Entry 8SOJ (electron microscopy, 3.80 A resolution); this record covers chains B and D of the 4 polymer chains in the assembly.

Chain B:
Molecule: CST complex subunit STN1
Organism: Human enterovirus 71
Notes: EC 3.4.22.29, 3.6.1.15, 3.4.22.28, 2.7.7.48
Reference sequence: chimeric construct of B6F2F5, Q96AP0, Q9H668: residues -248 to -9 from B6F2F5 (B6F2F5_HE71) positions 2-241 (UniProt number = residue number + 250); residues 1-397 from Q96AP0 positions 1-397 (same numbers); residues 404-771 from Q9H668 positions 1-368 (UniProt number = residue number - 403)
Amino-acid sequence (1049 residues; each row starts with the number of its first residue; numbers below 1 keep their minus sign (Met-277 is residue -277)):
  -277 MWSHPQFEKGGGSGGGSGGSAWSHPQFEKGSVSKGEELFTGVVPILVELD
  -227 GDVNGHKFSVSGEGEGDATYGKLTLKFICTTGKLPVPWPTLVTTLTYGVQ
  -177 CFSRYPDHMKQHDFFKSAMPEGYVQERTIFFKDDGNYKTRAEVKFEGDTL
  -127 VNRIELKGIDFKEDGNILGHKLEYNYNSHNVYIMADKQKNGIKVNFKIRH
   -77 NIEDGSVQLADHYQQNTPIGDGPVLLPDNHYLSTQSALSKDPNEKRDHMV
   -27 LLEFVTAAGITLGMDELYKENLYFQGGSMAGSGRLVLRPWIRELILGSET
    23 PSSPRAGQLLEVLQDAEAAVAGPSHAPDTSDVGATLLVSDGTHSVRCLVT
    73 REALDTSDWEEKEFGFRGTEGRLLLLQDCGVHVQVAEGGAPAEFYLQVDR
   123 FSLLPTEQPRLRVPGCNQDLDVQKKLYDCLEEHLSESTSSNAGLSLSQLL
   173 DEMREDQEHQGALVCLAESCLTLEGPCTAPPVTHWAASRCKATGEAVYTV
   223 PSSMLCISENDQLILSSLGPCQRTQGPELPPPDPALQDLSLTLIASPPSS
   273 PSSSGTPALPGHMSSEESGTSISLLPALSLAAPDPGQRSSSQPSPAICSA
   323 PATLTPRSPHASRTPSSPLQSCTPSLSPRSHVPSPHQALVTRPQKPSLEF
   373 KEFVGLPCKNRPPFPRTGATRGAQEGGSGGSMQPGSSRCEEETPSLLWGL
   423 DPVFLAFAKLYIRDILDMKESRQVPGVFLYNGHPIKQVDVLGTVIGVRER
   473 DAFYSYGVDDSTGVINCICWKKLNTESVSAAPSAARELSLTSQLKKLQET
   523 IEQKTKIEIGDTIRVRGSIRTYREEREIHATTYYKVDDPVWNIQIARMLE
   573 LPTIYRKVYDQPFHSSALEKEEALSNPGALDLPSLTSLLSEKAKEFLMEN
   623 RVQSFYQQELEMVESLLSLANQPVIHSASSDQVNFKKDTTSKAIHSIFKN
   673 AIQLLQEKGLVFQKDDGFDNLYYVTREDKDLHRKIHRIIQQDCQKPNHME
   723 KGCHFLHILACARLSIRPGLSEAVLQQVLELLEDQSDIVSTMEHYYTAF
Unresolved in the structure: -277 to 174, 242-409, 771
Sequence notes: initiating methionine (-277); expression tag (-276 to -249); linker (-8 to 0, 398-403)
UniProt features mapped onto this chain:
  - DNA-binding region: Val460 to Val558 (OB)

Chain D:
Molecule: Protection of telomeres protein 1
Organism: Homo sapiens
Reference sequence: Q9NUX5 (POTE1_HUMAN); numbering as in UniProt (aligned over 2-634)
Amino-acid sequence (646 residues; each row starts with the number of its first residue; a row labelled like 320A-320D holds insertion residues (320A, then the next letters in order); numbers below 1 keep their minus sign (Met-7 is residue -7)):
    -7 MHHHHHHGSSLVPATNYIYTPLNQLKGGTIVNVYGVVKFFKPPYLSKGTD
    43 YCSVVTIVDQTNVKLTCLLFSGNYEALPIIYKNGDIVRFHRLKIQVYKKE
    93 TQGITSSGFASLTFEGTLGAPIIPRTSSKYFNFTTEDHKMVEALRVWAST
   143 HMSPSWTLLKLCDVQPMQYFDLTCQLLGKAEVDGASFLLKVWDGTRTPFP
   193 SWRVLIQDLVLEGDLSHIHRLQNLTIDILVYDNHVHVARSLKVGSFLRIY
   243 SLHTKLQSMNSENQTMLSLEFHLHGGTSYGRGIRVLPESNSDVDQLKKDL
   293 ESANLTANQHSDVICQSEPDDSFPSSGS
320A-320D ESDL
   321 VSLYEVERCQQLSATILTDHQYLERTPLCAILKQKAPQQYRIRAKLRSYK
   371 PRRLFQSVKLHCPKCHLLQEVPHEGDLDIIFQDGATKTPDVKLQNTSLYD
   421 SKIWTTKNQKGRKVAVHFVKNNGILPLSNECLLLIEGGTLSEICKLSNKF
   471 NSVIPVRSGHEDLELLDLSAPFLIQGTIHHYGCKQCSSLRSIQNLNSLVD
   521 KTSWIPSSVAEALGIVPLQYVFVMTFTLDDGTGVLEAYLMDSDKFFQIPA
   571 SEVLMDDDLQKSVDMIMDMFCPPGIKIDAYPWLECFIKSYNVTNGTDNQI
   621 CYQIFDTTVAEDVI
Unresolved in the structure: -7 to 148
Sequence notes: initiating methionine (-7); expression tag (-6 to 1); insertion (320A-320D)
Bound ions: Zn2+: Cys382, Cys385, Cys503, Cys506
UniProt features mapped onto this chain:
  - region (DNA-binding): Lys33 to Thr48, Ser270 to Arg273
  - site: Ser243 (DNA-binding)
  - natural variant: Ile78 (I78T: In TPDS3; uncertain significance), Tyr89 (Y89C: In TPDS3), Gln94 (Q94E: In TPDS3), Gly95 (G95C: In TPDS3), Arg137 (R137H: In TPDS3), Asp224 (D224N: In TPDS3), Leu259 (L259S: In PFBMFT8; uncertain significance), Ser270 (S270N: In TPDS3), Arg273 (R273L: In TPDS3; R273Q: In TPDS3), Ser322 (S322L: In CRMCC3; uncertain significance), Ala532 (A532P: In TPDS3), Gln623 (Q623H: In TPDS3)
From the paper describing this entry:
  - contacts within the chain: Ser322-Arg367
  - mutagenesis - S317D/S318D/S320D/S322D, S317D/S318D/S320D: increased binding to CST complex subunit CTC1
  - mutagenesis - S317A/S318A/S320A: abolished binding to CST complex subunit CTC1

Chain B / chain D interface:
Residue-residue contacts - 99 pairs, chain B then chain D:
  His181(B) with Leu445(D); Pro446(D), hydrogen bond (side chain-backbone); Leu447(D)
  Gln182(B) with Leu445(D)
  Leu185(B) with Phe438(D), hydrophobic; Leu445(D), hydrophobic; Cys451(D), hydrophobic; Phe470(D)
  Val186(B) with Trp424(D), hydrophobic
  Leu188(B) with Ser448(D); Phe470(D), hydrophobic
  Ala189(B) with Leu466(D), hydrophobic
  Glu190(B) with Trp424(D)
  Cys192(B) with Glu462(D), hydrogen bond (side chain-backbone); Lys465(D); Leu466(D), hydrogen bond (side chain-backbone)
  Leu193(B) with Trp424(D), hydrophobic; Thr426(D); Arg432(D); Glu462(D)
  Thr194(B) with Thr426(D); Gln429(D), hydrogen bond (backbone-side chain); Arg432(D); Glu462(D), hydrogen bond
  Leu195(B) with Trp424(D); Thr426(D); Lys427(D), hydrogen bond (backbone-backbone)
  Glu196(B) with Lys427(D); Asn428(D); Gln429(D)
  Gly197(B) with Lys427(D); Asn428(D), hydrogen bond (backbone-side chain); Gln429(D), hydrogen bond (backbone-side chain)
  Thr205(B) with Leu574(D); Met575(D); Asp577(D); Gln580(D), hydrogen bond
  His206(B) with Asp577(D), hydrogen bond (backbone-side chain); Gln580(D), hydrogen bond (backbone-side chain); Asp584(D), salt bridge
  Trp207(B) with Leu374(D), hydrophobic; Phe375(D); Val573(D), hydrophobic; Gln580(D), hydrogen bond (backbone-side chain); Val583(D), hydrophobic; Asp584(D), hydrogen bond
  Ser210(B) with Phe375(D)
  Arg211(B) with Phe375(D), hydrogen bond (side chain-backbone); His393(D); Leu574(D)
  Ala214(B) with Phe375(D), hydrophobic
  Glu217(B) with Arg373(D), salt bridge
  Val219(B) with Gln376(D)
  Tyr220(B) with Pro371(D), hydrophobic; Gln376(D), hydrogen bond (backbone-side chain); Lys379(D), hydrogen bond (backbone-side chain); Val543(D), hydrogen bond (side chain-backbone); Met544(D); Thr545(D)
  Thr221(B) with Glu390(D), hydrogen bond
  Ser224(B) with His386(D), hydrogen bond (side chain-backbone)
  Ser225(B) with Val612(D)
  Met226(B) with Tyr558(D); Tyr610(D), hydrogen bond (backbone-side chain); Val612(D), hydrophobic
  Leu227(B) with His386(D); Val543(D), hydrophobic; Tyr558(D), hydrophobic; Tyr610(D); Gln623(D)
  Cys228(B) with Tyr610(D), hydrogen bond (backbone-side chain); Gln623(D)
  Ser230(B) with Tyr610(D); Asn611(D)
  Asp233(B) with Tyr610(D); Asn611(D), hydrogen bond (side chain-backbone)
  Ile236(B) with Pro357(D), hydrophobic
  Leu237(B) with Pro357(D), hydrophobic; Gln358(D); Gln359(D), hydrogen bond (backbone-side chain); Ser609(D)
  Leu240(B) with Gln358(D); Gln359(D)
  Lys717(B) with Thr257(D), hydrogen bond (side chain-backbone)
  Asn719(B) with Arg195(D), hydrogen bond; Gln214(D)
  Glu722(B) with Asn215(D), hydrogen bond
  His726(B) with Arg188(D); Pro190(D)
  Leu728(B) with Phe191(D)
  His729(B) with Phe191(D); Pro192(D); Leu259(D)
  Ala732(B) with Phe191(D), hydrophobic; Leu259(D), hydrophobic
  Cys733(B) with Leu259(D)
  Leu736(B) with Thr257(D)
  Met764(B) with Arg188(D), hydrogen bond
  Tyr767(B) with Arg188(D)
Interface residues without a listed pair, chain B (52 interface residues in all): Pro202, Ala208, Ala218, Val222, Ile229, Gly241, Pro718, Glu765
Interface residues without a listed pair, chain D (68 interface residues in all): Val156, Gln157, Met258, Lys370, Val378, Leu388, Lys422, Thr425, Val434, Ser461, Lys469, Lys581, Lys608, Asn614, Cys621

Summary:
The interface between chain B and chain D involves 52 residues on one side and 68 on the other; the contacts
include 27 hydrogen bonds and 2 salt bridges. Polar contacts include His206(B)-Asp584(D), Glu217(B)-Arg373(D)
and His181(B)-Pro446(D). From the paper: S317D/S318D/S320D/S322D and S317D/S318D/S320D of chain D increase
binding to CST complex subunit CTC1; contacts within the chain involving Ser322(D) and Arg367(D).
Here chain B is CST complex subunit STN1 (Human enterovirus 71) and chain D is Protection of telomeres protein
1 (Homo sapiens). Entry 8SOJ (Cryo-EM structure of human CST bound to POT1(ESDL)/TPP1 in the absence of
telomeric ssDNA) was determined by electron microscopy together with 8SOK from the same study.
